Entry 7OD9 (X-ray diffraction, 2.30 A resolution); this record covers chains A and C of the 4 polymer chains in the assembly.

Chain A:
Name: Response regulator receiver protein
Source organism: Methanococcus maripaludis X1
Reference sequence: G0H061 (G0H061_METMI); numbering as in UniProt (aligned over 3-123)
Chain sequence (142 residues; each row starts with the number of its first residue; numbers below 1 keep their minus sign (Met-5 is residue -5)):
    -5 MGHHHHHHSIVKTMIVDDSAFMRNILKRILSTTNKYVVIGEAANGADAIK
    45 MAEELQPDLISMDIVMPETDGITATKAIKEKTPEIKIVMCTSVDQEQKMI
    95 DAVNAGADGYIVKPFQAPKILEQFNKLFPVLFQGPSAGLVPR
Unresolved in the structure: -5 to 2, 125-136
Differences from the reference sequence: initiating methionine (-5); expression tag (-4 to 2, 124-136)
Metal / ion sites: Mg2+: Asp12, Asp57, Val59
Ligand contacts: beryllium trifluoride (BEF): Asp11, Asp12, Asp57, Ile58, Val59, Cys84, Thr85, Ser86, Lys107
Reported in the primary citation:
  - post-translational modification sites: Asp57 (proposed by the authors, not directly observed)

Chain C:
Name: C-terminal domain of CheF from Methanococcus maripaludis
Source organism: Methanococcus maripaludis X1
Reference sequence: G0H062 (G0H062_METMI); residue numbers follow UniProt; this construct covers 245-348
Chain sequence (115 residues; numbered 234 to 348; the number before each row is that of its first residue):
   234 GSGGIEGGSMGTIKSLLPKSEDDLDSEMAVESWSGDKLKNEVEQLAPEEQ
   284 EILTAIYTGITSLELPGMMGMDIDEVEKVLEKLIDQGFLDLVRIRKETDL
   334 TEKGRAVTNFIITNF
Unresolved in the structure: 234-258
Differences from the reference sequence: expression tag (234-244)
Reported in the primary citation:
  - Mg2+ coordination through a water molecule: Phe348

Chain A / chain C interface:
Pairs across the interface (7; chain A residue first):
  Asp11(A) - Phe348(C)
  Ser13(A) - Phe348(C)
  Ser86(A) - Ile345(C)
  Lys107(A) - Ile345(C)
  Lys107(A) - Phe348(C)  hydrogen bond (side chain-backbone)
  Pro108(A) - Asn342(C)
  Pro108(A) - Ile345(C)
Also at the interface, not in a pair above, chain A (7 interface residues in all): Phe15, Met16
Also at the interface, not in a pair above, chain C (5 interface residues in all): Thr341, Thr346
The authors on this interface:
  - residue pairs: Lys107(A)-Phe348(C)

In short:
7 residues of chain A face 5 of chain C across their interface; the contacts include 1 hydrogen bond. The
hydrogen-bonded pair is Lys107(A)-Phe348(C). The paper describes a contact between Lys107(A) and Phe348(C).
Ligands of chain A: beryllium trifluoride. The paper reports water-mediated Mg2+ coordination by Phe348(C); a
modification site at Asp57(A).
Here chain A is Response regulator receiver protein and chain C is C-terminal domain of CheF from
Methanococcus maripaludis, both from Methanococcus maripaludis X1. Entry 7OD9 (Crystal structure of activated
CheY fused to the C-terminal domain of CheF) was determined by X-ray diffraction.
